PDB entry 2I6K | X-ray diffraction, 2.00 A resolution | chain A

Chain A:
Name: Isopentenyl-diphosphate delta-isomerase 1
Organism: Homo sapiens
Notes: EC 5.3.3.2
UniProtKB: Q13907 (IDI1_HUMAN); numbering as in UniProt (aligned over 1-227)
Chain sequence (235 residues; each row starts with the number of its first residue; numbers below 1 keep their minus sign (Mse-7 is residue -7)):
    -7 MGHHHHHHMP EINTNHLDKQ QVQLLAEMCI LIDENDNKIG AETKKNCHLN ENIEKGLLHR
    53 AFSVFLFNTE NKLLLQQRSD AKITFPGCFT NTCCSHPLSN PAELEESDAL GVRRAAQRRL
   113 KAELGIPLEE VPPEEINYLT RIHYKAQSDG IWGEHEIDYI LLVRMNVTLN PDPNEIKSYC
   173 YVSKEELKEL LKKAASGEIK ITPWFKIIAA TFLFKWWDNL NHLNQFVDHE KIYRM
Not modelled in the structure: -7 to 3
Modified positions: Mse-7, Mse1 (selenomethionine); Mse20, Mse157, Mse227 (selenomethionine; parent Met)
Sequence notes: initiating methionine (-7); expression tag (-6 to 0); engineered mutation Mse157 (Lys in Q13907)
Ion coordination: Mn2+: His40, His51, His88, Glu146, Glu148; Mg2+ site 1: Cys86, Glu115 (together with aminoethanolpyrophosphate); Mg2+ site 2: Glu97, Ser99
Residues lining bound ligands: aminoethanolpyrophosphate (EA2): Gln13, Lys36, Ala53, Phe54, Arg70, Lys74, Thr76, Cys86, Ser87, His88, Arg111, Glu115, Tyr136, Glu146, Glu148, Asp150, Glu167, Trp196
Curated features (UniProtKB/Swiss-Prot):
  - motif: Tyr225 to Mse227 (Microbody targeting signal)
  - active site: Cys86, Glu148
  - binding site (substrate): Lys36, Arg70, Lys74, Ser87
  - binding site (Mg(2+)): His40, His51, Glu146, Glu148
  - modified residue: Lys176 (N6-acetyllysine)
Reported in the primary citation:
  - Mn2+ coordination: His40, His51, His88, Glu146, Glu148
  - conformationally variable residues (order/disorder transition, side-chain flip): Asp10 to Glu19, Cys86, Trp196
  - contacts within the chain: Asp10-Asn166 (hydrogen bond), Gln13-Lys74 (hydrogen bond), Gln13-Asn166 (hydrogen bond), Gln13-Glu167 (hydrogen bond)
  - binding site for aminoethanolpyrophosphate: Glu19, Lys36, Arg70, Lys74, Ser87, Arg111, Glu148, Asp150
  - catalytic residues: Cys86, Glu148 (citing earlier work)
  - catalytic residues: Tyr136, Asp150, Trp196 (proposed by the authors, not directly observed)

In short:
Chain A binds aminoethanolpyrophosphate. His40, His51, His88, Glu146 and Glu148 coordinate Mn2+. Curated
annotation (UniProt) lists active-site residues Cys86 and Glu148, 4 substrate-binding residues and 4
Mg2+-binding residues. From the paper: catalytic residues Cys86, Glu148 and Tyr136 among others; a binding
site for aminoethanolpyrophosphate at Glu19, Lys36 and Arg70 among others.
Chain A is Isopentenyl-diphosphate delta-isomerase 1 (Homo sapiens); the structure, Crystal structure of human
type I IPP isomerase complexed with a substrate analog, was determined by X-ray diffraction, deposited
together with 2DHO.
